PDB entry 3Q4F | X-ray diffraction, 5.50 A resolution (low resolution: residue-level contacts below are approximate; hydrogen-bond / salt-bridge calls are withheld) | chains B and H of the 4 polymer chains in the assembly

== Chain B ==
Name: Non-homologous end-joining factor 1
From: Homo sapiens
UniProtKB: Q9H9Q4 (NHEJ1_HUMAN); numbering as in UniProt (aligned over 1-224)
Sequence (230 residues; numbered 1 to 230; the number before each row is that of its first residue):
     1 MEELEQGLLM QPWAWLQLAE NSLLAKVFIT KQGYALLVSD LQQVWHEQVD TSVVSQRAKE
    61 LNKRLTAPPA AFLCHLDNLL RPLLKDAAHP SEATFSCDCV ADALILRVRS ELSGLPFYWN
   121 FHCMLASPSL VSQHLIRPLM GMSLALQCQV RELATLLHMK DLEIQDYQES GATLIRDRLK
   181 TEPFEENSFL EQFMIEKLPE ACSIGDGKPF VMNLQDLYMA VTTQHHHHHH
Unresolved in the structure: 228-230
Differences from the reference sequence: expression tag (225-230)
Curated features (UniProtKB/Swiss-Prot):
  - site: Leu115 (Leu-lock)
  - modified residue (Phosphoserine): Ser132, Ser203
  - natural variant: Arg57 (R57G: In IMD124), Leu79 (L79P: In IMD124; uncertain significance), Cys123 (C123R: In IMD124)
  - mutagenesis: Gln11 (Q11A: Does not affect ability to participate in V(D)J recombination), Trp13 (W13A: Does not affect ability to participate in V(D)J recombination), Trp15 (W15A: Does not affect ability to participate in V(D)J recombination), Leu24 (L24A: Does not affect ability to participate in V(D)J recombination), Lys26 (K26A: Abolished ability to participate in V(D)J recombination), Leu37 (L37A: Does not affect ability to participate in V(D)J recombination), Asp40 (D40A/P: Does not affect ability to participate in V(D)J recombination), Leu41 (L41A: Does not affect ability to participate in V(D)J recombination), Gln43 (Q43A: Does not affect ability to participate in V(D)J recombination), Leu61 (L61E: Does not affect ability to participate in V(D)J recombination), Arg64 to Leu65 (Abolished interaction with XRCC4), Arg64 (R64E: Abolished ability to repair double-strand breaks (DSBs). Abolished interaction with XRCC4. Abolished ability to participate in V(D)J recombination ...), 22 further mutagenesis entries in UniProt
From the paper describing this entry:
  - mutagenesis - E111K: unchanged binding to DNA repair protein XRCC4 (chain H)

== Chain H ==
Name: DNA repair protein XRCC4
From: Homo sapiens
UniProtKB: Q13426 (XRCC4_HUMAN); residue numbers follow UniProt; this construct covers 1-157
Sequence (186 residues; each row starts with the number of its first residue; numbers below 1 keep their minus sign (Met-28 is residue -28)):
   -28 MSYYHHHHHH LESTSLYKKA GFENLYFQGM ERKISRIHLV SEPSITHFLQ VSWEKTLESG
    32 FVITLTDGHS AWTGTVSESE ISQEADDMAM EKGKYVGELR KALLSGAGPA DVYTFNFSKE
    92 SCYFFFEKNL KDVSFRLGSF NLEKVENPAE VIRELICYCL DTIAENQAKN EHLQKENERL
   152 LRDWND
Unresolved in the structure: -28 to 0
Differences from the reference sequence: expression tag (-28 to 0)
Curated features (UniProtKB/Swiss-Prot):
  - modified residue: Ser53 (Phosphoserine)
  - natural variant: Trp43 (W43R: In SSMED), Asp82 (D82E: In SSMED)
  - mutagenesis: Lys4 (K4E: Abolished interaction with NHEJ1/XLF; when associated with E-99), Lys26 (K26E: Abolished interaction with NHEJ1/XLF; when associated with E-99), Glu55 (E55R: Abolished interaction with NHEJ1/XLF), Asp58 (D58R: Abolished interaction with NHEJ1/XLF), Met61 (M61R: Abolished interaction with NHEJ1/XLF), Glu62 (E62R: Does not affect interaction with NHEJ1/XLF), Lys65 (K65E: Strongly decreased interaction with NHEJ1/XLF. Abolished interaction with NHEJ1/XLF; when associated with E-99. Abolished ability to bridge DNA; when associated with E-99 ...), Glu69 (E69R: Does not affect interaction with NHEJ1/XLF), Arg71 (R71E: Abolished interaction with NHEJ1/XLF; when associated with E-99), Lys72 (K72E: Abolished interaction with NHEJ1/XLF; when associated with E-99. Abolished ability to bridge DNA; when associated with E-90 and E-99), Lys90 (K90E: Abolished ability to bridge DNA; when associated with E-72 and E-99), Lys99 (K99E: Abolished interaction with NHEJ1/XLF; when associated with E-4 or E-26 or E-65 or E-71 or E-72. Abolished ability to bridge DNA; when associated with E-65. Abolished ability to bridge DNA ...), 3 further mutagenesis entries in UniProt
From the paper describing this entry:
  - mutagenesis - E62R, E69R: unchanged binding to Non-homologous end-joining factor 1 (chain B)

== Interface between chain B and chain H ==
Pairs across the interface - 16 pairs, chain B then chain H:
  Arg64(B) - Phe106(H)
  Arg64(B) - Arg107(H)
  Leu65(B) - Phe106(H)
  Thr66(B) - Ser105(H)
  Thr66(B) - Phe106(H)
  Ala67(B) - Val104(H)
  Ala71(B) - Val104(H)
  Glu111(B) - Lys65(H)
  Leu112(B) - Leu101(H)
  Leu112(B) - Lys102(H)
  Ser113(B) - Lys99(H)
  Ser113(B) - Leu101(H)
  Leu115(B) - Lys99(H)
  Pro116(B) - Ala60(H)
  Pro116(B) - Met61(H)
  Tyr118(B) - Ala60(H)
Interface residues without a listed pair, chain B (14 interface residues in all): Lys63, Pro68, Gly114
Interface residues without a listed pair, chain H (13 interface residues in all): Asp58, Glu69, Glu98
Interface features reported in the paper:
  - pairs named by the authors: Leu115(B)-Phe106(H) (hydrophobic contact)
  - interface residues, chain B: Pro116(B)
  - interface residues, chain B: Tyr118(B) (from molecular simulation)
  - interface residues, chain H: Leu101(H) (from molecular simulation)
  - hot spots on chain H (mutagenesis) - D58R: abolished binding to Non-homologous end-joining factor 1 (chain B)

== Overview ==
The interface between chain B and chain H involves 14 residues on one side and 13 on the other. The paper
describes a hydrophobic contact between Leu115(B) and Phe106(H). The paper reports that D58R of chain H
abolishes binding to Non-homologous end-joining factor 1 (chain B); interface residues Pro116(B), Tyr118(B)
and Leu101(H); 4 substitutions were tested in all.
Here chain B is Non-homologous end-joining factor 1 and chain H is DNA repair protein XRCC4, both from Homo
sapiens. Entry 3Q4F (Crystal structure of xrcc4/xlf-cernunnos complex) was determined by X-ray diffraction.
